Entry 3TCG (X-ray diffraction, 2.00 A resolution); this record covers chains A and I.

# Chain A
Name: Periplasmic oligopeptide-binding protein
From: Escherichia coli
UniProtKB: P23843 (OPPA_ECOLI); residue numbers follow UniProt; this construct covers 27-543
Sequence (524 residues; each row starts with the number of its first residue):
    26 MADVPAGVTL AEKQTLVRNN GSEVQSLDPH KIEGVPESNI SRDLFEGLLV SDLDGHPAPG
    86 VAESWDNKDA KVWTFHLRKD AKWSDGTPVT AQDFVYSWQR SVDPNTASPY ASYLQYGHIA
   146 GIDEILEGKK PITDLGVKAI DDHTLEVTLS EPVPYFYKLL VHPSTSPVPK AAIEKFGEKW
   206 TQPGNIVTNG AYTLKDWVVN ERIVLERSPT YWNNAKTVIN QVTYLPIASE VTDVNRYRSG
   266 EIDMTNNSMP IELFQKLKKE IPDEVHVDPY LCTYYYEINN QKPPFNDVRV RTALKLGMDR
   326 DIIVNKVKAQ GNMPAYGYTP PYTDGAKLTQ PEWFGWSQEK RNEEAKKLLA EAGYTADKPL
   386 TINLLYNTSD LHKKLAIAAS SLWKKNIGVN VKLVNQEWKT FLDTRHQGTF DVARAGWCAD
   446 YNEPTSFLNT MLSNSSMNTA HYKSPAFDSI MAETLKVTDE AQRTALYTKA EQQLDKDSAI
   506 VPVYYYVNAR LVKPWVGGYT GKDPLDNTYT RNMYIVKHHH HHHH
Unresolved in the structure: 26, 544-549
Disulfide bonds: C297-C443
Sequence notes: expression tag (26, 544-549)
From the paper describing this entry:
  - binding site for KGE Peptide (chain I): R439, D445

# Chain I
Name: KGE Peptide
Sequence (3 residues; row label = number of the first residue in the row):
     1 KGE

# Interface between chain A and chain I
Contacting residue pairs - 23 pairs, chain A then chain I:
  E58(A) with K1(I); G2(I), hydrogen bond (backbone-backbone)
  G59(A) with G2(I)
  V60(A) with K1(I); G2(I), hydrogen bond (backbone-backbone); E3(I)
  Y135(A) with K1(I), hydrogen bond (side chain-backbone)
  N272(A) with E3(I)
  Y295(A) with E3(I), hydrogen bond
  W423(A) with G2(I); E3(I)
  R439(A) with E3(I)
  G441(A) with G2(I); E3(I), hydrogen bond (backbone-backbone)
  W442(A) with K1(I); G2(I)
  C443(A) with K1(I), hydrogen bond (backbone-backbone); E3(I)
  A444(A) with K1(I), hydrogen bond (backbone-side chain)
  D445(A) with K1(I), hydrogen bond (side chain-backbone)
  Y511(A) with E3(I)
  L530(A) with K1(I), hydrogen bond (backbone-side chain)
  N532(A) with K1(I)
Also at the interface, not in a pair above, chain A (19 interface residues in all): P61, S63, H187

# In short
Chain A and chain I form an interface of 19 and 3 residues respectively, with 9 hydrogen bonds. Among the
polar pairs are Y135(A)-K1(I), Y295(A)-E3(I) and A444(A)-K1(I). The paper reports a binding site for KGE
Peptide (chain I) at R439(A) and D445(A).
Chain A is Periplasmic oligopeptide-binding protein (Escherichia coli) and chain I is KGE Peptide; the
structure, Crystal structure of E. coli OppA complexed with the tripeptide KGE, was determined by X-ray
diffraction together with 3TCF and 3TCH from the same study.
